PDB entry 7X2W | electron microscopy, 3.24 A resolution | chains B and D of the 6 polymer chains in the assembly

Chain B:
Name: VP2
Source organism: Coxsackievirus B1
UniProt: A0A2S0RQC2 (A0A2S0RQC2_9ENTO); residues 1-263 here correspond to UniProt positions 70-332 (UniProt number = residue number + 69)
Chain sequence (263 residues; numbered 1 to 263; the number before each row is that of its first residue):
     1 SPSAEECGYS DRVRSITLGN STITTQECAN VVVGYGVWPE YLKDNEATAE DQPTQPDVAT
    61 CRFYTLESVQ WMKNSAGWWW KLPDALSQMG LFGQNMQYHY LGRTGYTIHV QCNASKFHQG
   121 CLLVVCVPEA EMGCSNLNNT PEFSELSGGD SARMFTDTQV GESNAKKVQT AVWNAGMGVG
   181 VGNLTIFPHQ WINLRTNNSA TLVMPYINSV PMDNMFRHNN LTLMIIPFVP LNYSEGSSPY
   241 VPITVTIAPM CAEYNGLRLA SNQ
Disordered / not traced: 1-9, 262-263

Chain D:
Name: Capsid protein VP4
Source organism: Coxsackievirus B1
UniProt: A0A2S1FMR1 (A0A2S1FMR1_9ENTO); residue numbers follow UniProt; this construct covers 1-69
Chain sequence (69 residues; row label = number of the first residue in the row):
     1 MGAQVSTQKT GAHETGLNAS GNSVIHYTNI NYYKDAASNS ANRQDFTQDP GKFTEPVKDI
    61 MVKTMPALN
Disordered / not traced: 13-24
Sequence notes: conflict V24 (Ile in A0A2S1FMR1)

How chain B and chain D interact:
Residue-residue contacts (16; chain B residue first):
  S10(B) - N69(D)  hydrogen bond (side chain-backbone)
  D11(B) - A67(D)
  D11(B) - N69(D)
  R12(B) - L68(D)
  R12(B) - N69(D)
  R14(B) - K58(D)
  R14(B) - D59(D)  salt bridge
  N30(B) - V57(D)
  N30(B) - D59(D)  hydrogen bond (side chain-backbone)
  V31(B) - V57(D)
  V31(B) - K58(D)  hydrogen bond (backbone-backbone)
  V32(B) - P56(D)
  V33(B) - P56(D)  hydrogen bond (backbone-backbone)
  G34(B) - P56(D)
  Y35(B) - K52(D)
  Y35(B) - F53(D)  hydrophobic
Interface residues without a listed pair, chain B (14 interface residues in all): C28, A29, W38, T196
Interface residues without a listed pair, chain D (10 interface residues in all): M61

In short:
Chain B and chain D form an interface of 14 and 10 residues respectively; the contacts include 4 hydrogen
bonds and 1 salt bridge. Polar pairs include R14(B)-D59(D), S10(B)-N69(D) and N30(B)-D59(D).
Chain B is VP2 and chain D is Capsid protein VP4, both from Coxsackievirus B1; the structure, Cryo-EM
structure of Coxsackievirus B1 pre-A particle in complex with nAb 8A10 (CVB1-pre-A:8A10), was determined by
electron microscopy together with 7X2G, 7X2I, 7X2O, 7X2T, 7X35, 7X37 and 7 further entries from the same
study.
